6ZHX - chains D and J of the 12 polymer chains in the assembly; structure by electron microscopy, 2.50 A resolution.

[Chain D]
Name: Histone H2B 1.1
From: Xenopus laevis
UniProt: P02281 (H2B11_XENLA); residues 1-122 here correspond to UniProt positions 5-126 (UniProt number = residue number + 4)
Chain sequence (123 residues; numbered 0 to 122; the number before each row is that of its first residue; numbering starts at 0):
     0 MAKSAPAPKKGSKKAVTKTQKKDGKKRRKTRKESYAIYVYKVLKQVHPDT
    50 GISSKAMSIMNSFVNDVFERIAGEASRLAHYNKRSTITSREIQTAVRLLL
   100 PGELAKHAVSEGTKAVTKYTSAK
Unresolved in the structure: 0-25
Sequence notes: initiating methionine (0); conflict Thr29 (Ser33 in P02281)
Swiss-Prot annotation at these positions:
  - modified residue: Lys2 (N6-acetyllysine), Lys9 (N6-acetyllysine), Ser11 (Phosphoserine), Lys12 (N6-acetyllysine), Lys17 (N6-acetyllysine)
  - glycosylation: Ser109 (O-linked (GlcNAc) serine)
  - cross-link: Lys117 (Glycyl lysine isopeptide (Lys-Gly) (interchain with G-Cter in ubiquitin))

[Chain J]
Molecule: DNA (145-MER) Widom 601 sequence
From: synthetic construct
Sequence (145 nucleotides; row label = number of the first residue in the row; numbers below 1 keep their minus sign (DA-72 is residue -72)):
   -72 ATCGATGTATATATCTGACACGTGCCTGGAGACTAGGGAGTAATCCCCTT
   -22 GGCGGTTAAAACGCGGGGGACAGCGCGTACGTGCGTTTAAGCGGTGCTAG
    28 AGCTGTCTACGACCAATTGAGCGGCCTCGGCACCGGGATTCTGAT

[Chain D / chain J interface]
Pairs across the interface (14):
  Arg27(D) with DG50(J), phosphate contact; DG51(J), phosphate contact
  Lys28(D) with DG50(J), sugar contact; DG51(J), salt bridge to the phosphate
  Thr29(D) with DG50(J), phosphate contact
  Arg30(D) with DG48(J), base contact; DC49(J), phosphate contact; DG50(J), phosphate contact
  Lys31(D) with DC49(J), phosphate contact; DG50(J), hydrogen bond to the phosphate
  Glu32(D) with DC49(J), phosphate contact
  Ser33(D) with DC49(J), phosphate contact
  Ile36(D) with DG48(J), sugar contact
  Tyr37(D) with DG48(J), hydrogen bond to the phosphate
Also at the interface, not in a pair above, chain D (11 interface residues in all): Lys40, Thr85
Also at the interface, not in a pair above, chain J (5 interface residues in all): DG38

[In short]
11 residues of chain D and 5 residues of chain J are in contact; the contacts include 2 hydrogen bonds and 1
salt bridge. Among the polar pairs are Lys31(D)-DG50(J), Tyr37(D)-DG48(J) and Lys28(D)-DG51(J).
Chain D is Histone H2B 1.1 (Xenopus laevis) and chain J is DNA (145-MER) Widom 601 sequence (synthetic
construct); the structure, Cryo-EM structure of the regulatory linker of ALC1 bound to the nucleosome's acidic
patch: nucleosome class, was determined by electron microscopy (same publication as 6ZHY).
